PDB entry 6PC8 | electron microscopy, 2.90 A resolution | chains I and L of the 7 polymer chains in the assembly

Chain I:
Molecule: 23S ribosomal RNA
From: Escherichia coli
Sequence (2904 nucleotides; each row starts with the number of its first residue):
     1 GGUUAAGCGA CUAAGCGUAC ACGGUGGAUG CCCUGGCAGU CAGAGGCGAU GAAGGACGUG
    61 CUAAUCUGCG AUAAGCGUCG GUAAGGUGAU AUGAACCGUU AUAACCGGCG AUUUCCGAAU
   121 GGGGAAACCC AGUGUGUUUC GACACACUAU CAUUAACUGA AUCCAUAGGU UAAUGAGGCG
   181 AACCGGGGGA ACUGAAACAU CUAAGUACCC CGAGGAAAAG AAAUCAACCG AGAUUCCCCC
   241 AGUAGCGGCG AGCGAACGGG GAGCAGCCCA GAGCCUGAAU CAGUGUGUGU GUUAGUGGAA
   301 GCGUCUGGAA AGGCGCGCGA UACAGGGUGA CAGCCCCGUA CACAAAAAUG CACAUGCUGU
   361 GAGCUCGAUG AGUAGGGCGG GACACGUGGU AUCCUGUCUG AAUAUGGGGG GACCAUCCUC
   421 CAAGGCUAAA UACUCCUGAC UGACCGAUAG UGAACCAGUA CCGUGAGGGA AAGGCGAAAA
   481 GAACCCCGGC GAGGGGAGUG AAAAAGAACC UGAAACCGUG UACGUACAAG CAGUGGGAGC
   541 ACGCUUAGGC GUGUGACUGC GUACCUUUUG UAUAAUGGGU CAGCGACUUA UAUUCUGUAG
   601 CAAGGUUAAC CGAAUAGGGG AGCCGAAGGG AAACCGAGUC UUAACUGGGC GUUAAGUUGC
   661 AGGGUAUAGA CCCGAAACCC GGUGAUCUAG CCAUGGGCAG GUUGAAGGUU GGGUAACACU
   721 AACUGGAGGA CCGAACCGAC UAAUGUUGAA AAAUUAGCGG AUGACUUGUG GCUGGGGGUG
   781 AAAGGCCAAU CAAACCGGGA GAUAGCUGGU UCUCCCCGAA AGCUAUUUAG GUAGCGCCUC
   841 GUGAAUUCAU CUCCGGGGGU AGAGCACUGU UUCGGCAAGG GGGUCAUCCC GACUUACCAA
   901 CCCGAUGCAA ACUGCGAAUA CCGGAGAAUG UUAUCACGGG AGACACACGG CGGGUGCUAA
   961 CGUCCGUCGU GAAGAGGGAA ACAACCCAGA CCGCCAGCUA AGGUCCCAAA GUCAUGGUUA
  1021 AGUGGGAAAC GAUGUGGGAA GGCCCAGACA GCCAGGAUGU UGGCUUAGAA GCAGCCAUCA
  1081 UUUAAAGAAA GCGUAAUAGC UCACUGGUCG AGUCGGCCUG CGCGGAAGAU GUAACGGGGC
  1141 UAAACCAUGC ACCGAAGCUG CGGCAGCGAC GCUUAUGCGU UGUUGGGUAG GGGAGCGUUC
  1201 UGUAAGCCUG CGAAGGUGUG CUGUGAGGCA UGCUGGAGGU AUCAGAAGUG CGAAUGCUGA
  1261 CAUAAGUAAC GAUAAAGCGG GUGAAAAGCC CGCUCGCCGG AAGACCAAGG GUUCCUGUCC
  1321 AACGUUAAUC GGGGCAGGGU GAGUCGACCC CUAAGGCGAG GCCGAAAGGC GUAGUCGAUG
  1381 GGAAACAGGU UAAUAUUCCU GUACUUGGUG UUACUGCGAA GGGGGGACGG AGAAGGCUAU
  1441 GUUGGCCGGG CGACGGUUGU CCCGGUUUAA GCGUGUAGGC UGGUUUUCCA GGCAAAUCCG
  1501 GAAAAUCAAG GCUGAGGCGU GAUGACGAGG CACUACGGUG CUGAAGCAAC AAAUGCCCUG
  1561 CUUCCAGGAA AAGCCUCUAA GCAUCAGGUA ACAUCAAAUC GUACCCCAAA CCGACACAGG
  1621 UGGUCAGGUA GAGAAUACCA AGGCGCUUGA GAGAACUCGG GUGAAGGAAC UAGGCAAAAU
  1681 GGUGCCGUAA CUUCGGGAGA AGGCACGCUG AUAUGUAGGU GAGGUCCCUC GCGGAUGGAG
  1741 CUGAAAUCAG UCGAAGAUAC CAGCUGGCUG CAACUGUUUA UUAAAAACAC AGCACUGUGC
  1801 AAACACGAAA GUGGACGUAU ACGGUGUGAC GCCUGCCCGG UGCCGGAAGG UUAAUUGAUG
  1861 GGGUUAGCGC AAGCGAAGCU CUUGAUCGAA GCCCCGGUAA ACGGCGGCCG UAACXAUAAC
  1921 GGUCCUAAGG UAGCGAAAUU CCUUGUCGGG UAAGUUCCGA CXUGCACGAA UGGCGUAAUG
  1981 AUGGCCAGGC UGUCUCCACC CGAGACUCAG UGAAAUUGAA CUCGCUGUGA AGAUGCAGUG
  2041 UACCCGCGGC AAGACGGAAA GACCCCGUXA ACCUUUACUA UAGCUUGACA CUGAACAUUG
  2101 AGCCUUGAUG UGUAGGAUAG GUGGGAGGCU UUGAAGUGUG GACGCCAGUC UGCAUGGAGC
  2161 CGACCUUGAA AUACCACCCU UUAAUGUUUG AUGUUCUAAC GUUGACCCGU AAUCCGGGUU
  2221 GCGGACAGUG UCUGGUGGGU AGUUUGACUG GGGCGGUCUC CUCCUAAAGA GUAACGGAGG
  2281 AGCACGAAGG UUGGCUAAUC CUGGUCGGAC AUCAGGAGGU UAGUGCAAUG GCAUAAGCCA
  2341 GCUUGACUGC GAGCGUGACG GCGCGAGCAG GUGCGAAAGC AGGUCAUAGU GAUCCGGUGG
  2401 UUCUGAAUGG AAGGGCCAUC GCUCAACGGA UAAAAGGUAC UCCGGGGAUA ACAGGCUGAU
  2461 ACCGCCCAAG AGUUCAUAUC GACGGCGGUG UUUGGCACCU CGAUGUCGGC UCAUCACAUC
  2521 CUGGGGCUGA AGUAGGUCCC AAGGGUAUGG CUGUUCGCCA UUUAAAGUGG UACGCGAGCU
  2581 GGGUUUAGAA CGUCGUGAGA CAGUUCGGUC CCUAUCUGCC GUGGGCGCUG GAGAACUGAG
  2641 GGGGGCUGCU CCUAGUACGA GAGGACCGGA GUGGACGCAU CACUGGUGUU CGGGUUGUCA
  2701 UGCCAAUGGC ACUGCCCGGU AGCUAAAUGC GGAAGAGAUA AGUGCUGAAA GCAUCUAAGC
  2761 ACGAAACUUG CCCCGAGAUG AGUUCUCCCU GACCCUUUAA GGGUCCUGAA GGAACGUUGA
  2821 AGACGACGAC GUUGAUAGGC CGGGUGUGUA AGCGCAGCGA UGCGUUGAGC UAACCGGUAC
  2881 UAAUGAACCG UGAGGCUUAA CCUU
Unresolved in the structure: 886-891, 2030
Covalently attached groups: covalent link PSU_1911/A1918
Modified positions: 1MG (1N-methylguanosine-5'-monophosphate) at position 745, PSU (pseudouridine-5'-monophosphate) at position 746, 5MU (5-methyluridine 5'-monophosphate) at position 747, PSU (pseudouridine-5'-monophosphate) at position 955, 6MZ (N6-methyladenosine-5'-monophosphate) at position 1618, 2MG (2N-methylguanosine-5'-monophosphate) at position 1835, PSU (pseudouridine-5'-monophosphate) at position 1911, 3TD ((1S)-1,4-anhydro-1-(3-methyl-2,4-dioxo-1,2,3,4-tetrahydropyrimidin-5-yl)-5-O-phosphono-D-ribitol) at position 1915, PSU (pseudouridine-5'-monophosphate) at position 1917, 5MU (5-methyluridine 5'-monophosphate) at position 1939, 5MC (5-methylcytidine-5'-monophosphate) at position 1962, G7M (N7-methyl-guanosine-5'-monophosphate) at position 2069, OMG (o2'-methylguanosine-5'-monophosphate) at position 2251, 2MG (2N-methylguanosine-5'-monophosphate) at position 2445, PSU (pseudouridine-5'-monophosphate) at position 2457, OMC (o2'-methylycytidine-5'-monophosphate) at position 2498, 2MA (2-methyladenosine-5'-monophosphate) at position 2503, PSU (pseudouridine-5'-monophosphate) at position 2504, OMU (o2'-methyluridine 5'-monophosphate) at position 2552, PSU (pseudouridine-5'-monophosphate) at position 2580, PSU (pseudouridine-5'-monophosphate) at position 2605
Ligand contacts: O7Y ((2R)-2-[(3S,4R,5E,10E,12E,14S,26aR)-14-hydroxy-4,12-dimethyl-1,7,16,22-tetraoxo-4,7,8,9,14,15,16,17,24,25,26,26a-dodecahydro-1H,3H,22H-21,18-(azeno)pyrrolo[2,1-c][1,8,4,19]dioxadiazacyclotetracosin-3-yl]propyl isoquinolin-3-ylcarbamate): G2061, A2062, C2063, OMG_2251, A2450, A2451, C2452, 2MA_2503, PSU_2504, G2505, U2585, A2602

Chain L:
Molecule: 50S ribosomal protein L15
From: Escherichia coli
UniProtKB: A0A037Y8L6 (A0A037Y8L6_ECOLX); numbering as in UniProt (aligned over 1-144)
Sequence (144 residues; numbered 1 to 144; the number before each row is that of its first residue):
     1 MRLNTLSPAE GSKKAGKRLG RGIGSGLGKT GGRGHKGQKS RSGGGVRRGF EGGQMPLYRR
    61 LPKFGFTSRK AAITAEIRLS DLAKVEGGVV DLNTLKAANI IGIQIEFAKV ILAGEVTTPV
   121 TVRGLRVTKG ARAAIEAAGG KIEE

How chain I and chain L interact:
Contacting residue pairs (167):
  A195(I) with Arg-47(L), phosphate contact
  A196(I) with Gln-38(L), hydrogen bond to the base; Arg-47(L), salt bridge to the phosphate; Phe-50(L), base contact
  A244(I) with Thr-67(L), phosphate contact
  G245(I) with Thr-67(L), phosphate contact
  C249(I) with Lys-63(L), hydrogen bond to the sugar
  G250(I) with Tyr-58(L), phosphate contact; Arg-59(L), hydrogen bond to the sugar
  A251(I) with Arg-47(L), sugar contact; Tyr-58(L), hydrogen bond to the phosphate
  C257(I) with Gln-104(L), base contact
  G258(I) with Gln-104(L), sugar contact
  U566(I) with Lys-29(L), salt bridge to the phosphate
  U567(I) with Lys-29(L), salt bridge to the phosphate; His-35(L), phosphate contact; Lys-36(L), hydrogen bond to the phosphate
  U568(I) with Lys-36(L), salt bridge to the phosphate
  C587(I) with Leu-19(L), sugar contact; Arg-21(L), salt bridge to the phosphate; Arg-33(L), hydrogen bond to the base
  G597(I) with Gly-11(L), hydrogen bond to the sugar; Ser-12(L), base contact
  U598(I) with Ala-9(L), sugar contact; Glu-10(L), sugar contact; Gly-11(L), sugar contact; Ser-12(L), sugar contact
  A621(I) with Asn-99(L), hydrogen bond to the phosphate
  G622(I) with Asn-99(L), hydrogen bond to the phosphate; Ile-103(L), phosphate contact
  A626(I) with Arg-78(L), hydrogen bond to the sugar
  A627(I) with Glu-76(L), hydrogen bond to the sugar; Arg-78(L), salt bridge to the phosphate; Ile-111(L), base contact; Leu-112(L), hydrogen bond to the base; Ala-113(L), base contact
  A631(I) with Gly-65(L), sugar contact; Phe-66(L), hydrogen bond to the sugar
  A632(I) with Ser-68(L), phosphate contact
  A633(I) with Ser-68(L), hydrogen bond to the phosphate; Ala-71(L), phosphate contact
  C634(I) with Lys-70(L), phosphate contact; Arg-126(L), salt bridge to the phosphate
  C635(I) with Lys-109(L), salt bridge to the phosphate; Arg-126(L), salt bridge to the phosphate; Lys-129(L), phosphate contact
  G636(I) with Glu-76(L), hydrogen bond to the base; Lys-109(L), salt bridge to the phosphate; Ile-111(L), base contact; Val-127(L), phosphate contact; Thr-128(L), phosphate contact; Lys-129(L), salt bridge to the phosphate
  A637(I) with Ile-111(L), phosphate contact; Leu-112(L), hydrogen bond to the phosphate; Thr-128(L), hydrogen bond to the phosphate; Gly-130(L), phosphate contact
  C660(I) with Lys-13(L), sugar contact
  A661(I) with Ser-12(L), sugar contact; Lys-13(L), sugar contact; Lys-14(L), hydrogen bond to the sugar
  G662(I) with Lys-14(L), sugar contact; Ala-15(L), sugar contact; Gly-16(L), phosphate contact
  G663(I) with Gly-16(L), phosphate contact; Lys-17(L), hydrogen bond to the phosphate
  G664(I) with Lys-17(L), salt bridge to the phosphate
  A666(I) with Val-46(L), phosphate contact; Arg-48(L), sugar contact
  A670(I) with Gly-43(L), sugar contact
  C671(I) with Arg-33(L), salt bridge to the phosphate; Ser-40(L), hydrogen bond to the base; Ser-42(L), phosphate contact; Gly-43(L), hydrogen bond to the phosphate; Gly-44(L), phosphate contact
  C672(I) with Ser-42(L), hydrogen bond to the phosphate
  G805(I) with Gln-38(L), sugar contact; Arg-41(L), phosphate contact
  C806(I) with Gly-37(L), phosphate contact; Gln-38(L), phosphate contact; Arg-41(L), salt bridge to the phosphate
  U807(I) with Lys-36(L), salt bridge to the phosphate; Arg-41(L), salt bridge to the phosphate
  G808(I) with Lys-36(L), phosphate contact
  U810(I) with Gly-20(L), sugar contact; Thr-30(L), base contact
  U811(I) with Gly-20(L), phosphate contact; Arg-21(L), hydrogen bond to the base; Gly-22(L), hydrogen bond to the phosphate; Gly-28(L), phosphate contact; Lys-29(L), hydrogen bond to the phosphate
  C812(I) with Arg-21(L), base contact; Gly-22(L), phosphate contact; Ser-25(L), base contact
  U813(I) with Gly-22(L), phosphate contact; Ile-23(L), hydrogen bond to the phosphate; Gly-24(L), hydrogen bond to the phosphate; Ser-25(L), base contact
  C814(I) with Gly-24(L), hydrogen bond to the base
  A825(I) with Gln-54(L), hydrogen bond to the sugar
  U826(I) with Gly-53(L), hydrogen bond to the sugar; Gln-54(L), sugar contact
  G831(I) with Gly-37(L), phosphate contact; Gln-38(L), hydrogen bond to the phosphate
  U832(I) with Gly-37(L), phosphate contact; Gln-38(L), hydrogen bond to the phosphate; Lys-39(L), phosphate contact; Phe-50(L), sugar contact; Gly-52(L), base contact
  A833(I) with Lys-39(L), salt bridge to the phosphate; Phe-50(L), sugar contact; Glu-51(L), sugar contact; Gly-52(L), sugar contact
  G942(I) with Gly-32(L), sugar contact; Gly-34(L), phosphate contact
  A943(I) with Gly-34(L), phosphate contact; His-35(L), hydrogen bond to the phosphate
  A1189(I) with Thr-30(L), phosphate contact; Gly-34(L), sugar contact
  G1190(I) with Thr-30(L), hydrogen bond to the phosphate; Gly-31(L), phosphate contact; Gly-32(L), hydrogen bond to the phosphate; Arg-33(L), hydrogen bond to the phosphate; Gly-34(L), hydrogen bond to the phosphate
  G1191(I) with Lys-17(L), salt bridge to the phosphate; Leu-27(L), phosphate contact; Gly-32(L), phosphate contact
  G1192(I) with Lys-17(L), salt bridge to the phosphate
  G1193(I) with Lys-14(L), salt bridge to the phosphate
  G1202(I) with Leu-3(L), base contact
  U1203(I) with Leu-3(L), sugar contact; Asn-4(L), hydrogen bond to the sugar
  U1242(I) with Asn-4(L), base contact
  C1243(I) with Leu-3(L), base contact; Asn-4(L), base contact; Thr-5(L), sugar contact; Leu-6(L), hydrogen bond to the sugar
  A1244(I) with Leu-6(L), sugar contact; Ser-7(L), hydrogen bond to the phosphate; Pro-8(L), phosphate contact
  G1245(I) with Pro-8(L), phosphate contact; Lys-13(L), salt bridge to the phosphate
  U1249(I) with Arg-18(L), hydrogen bond to the base
  G1250(I) with Arg-18(L), salt bridge to the phosphate; Arg-21(L), salt bridge to the phosphate
  A2358(I) with Gln-54(L), hydrogen bond to the base
  C2359(I) with Arg-60(L), hydrogen bond to the base
  G2360(I) with Arg-60(L), hydrogen bond to the sugar; Leu-61(L), sugar contact
  A2392(I) with Met-55(L), base contact; Arg-60(L), hydrogen bond to the sugar
  U2393(I) with Arg-59(L), hydrogen bond to the sugar; Arg-60(L), sugar contact; Leu-61(L), sugar contact; Pro-62(L), phosphate contact
  C2394(I) with Pro-62(L), phosphate contact; Lys-63(L), hydrogen bond to the phosphate
  C2395(I) with Lys-63(L), salt bridge to the phosphate
  A2406(I) with Arg-69(L), hydrogen bond to the base
  G2414(I) with Phe-66(L), base contact
  G2415(I) with Gly-65(L), hydrogen bond to the phosphate; Phe-66(L), sugar contact
  C2416(I) with Phe-64(L), phosphate contact; Gly-65(L), hydrogen bond to the phosphate
  G2428(I) with Gln-54(L), base contact; Met-55(L), sugar contact; Arg-60(L), base contact
  G2429(I) with Met-55(L), base contact
Also at the interface, not in a pair above, chain I (90 interface residues in all): G252, U588, G604, G620, G628, U828, A941, A1241, C2403, U2404, G2405, U2431, A2448
Also at the interface, not in a pair above, chain L (83 interface residues in all): Gly-26, Leu-57, Ser-80, Asp-81, Lys-84

In short:
90 residues of chain I and 83 residues of chain L are in contact, with 50 hydrogen bonds and 24 salt bridges.
Polar pairs include A196(I)/Gln-38(L), C587(I)/Arg-33(L) and A627(I)/Leu-112(L). Chain I binds compound O7Y.
Chain I is 23S ribosomal RNA and chain L is 50S ribosomal protein L15, both from Escherichia coli; the
structure, E. coli 50S ribosome bound to compound 40q, was determined by electron microscopy (same publication
as 6PC5, 6PC6, 6PC7, 6PCH, 6PCQ, 6PCR and 3 further entries).
